1TR5 - chain A; structure by X-ray diffraction, 2.10 A resolution.

== Chain A ==
Name: Thermonuclease
Source organism: Staphylococcus aureus
Notes: EC 3.1.31.1
UniProtKB: P00644 (NUC_STAAU); residues 1-144 here correspond to UniProt positions 83-226 (UniProt number = residue number + 82)
Sequence (138 residues; row label = number of the first residue in the row; note: 6 numbers in that range are skipped by the numbering (no residue carries them; nothing is unmodelled there)):
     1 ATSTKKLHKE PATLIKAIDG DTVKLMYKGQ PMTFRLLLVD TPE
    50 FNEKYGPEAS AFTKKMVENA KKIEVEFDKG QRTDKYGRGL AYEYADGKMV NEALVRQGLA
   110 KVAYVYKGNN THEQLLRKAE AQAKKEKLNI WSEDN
Disordered / not traced: 1-5, 142-144
Sequence notes: engineered mutation Phe50 (Gly132 in P00644), Asn51 (Val133 in P00644), Glu92 (Ile174 in P00644), Gly117 (Pro199 in P00644), Leu124 (His206 in P00644), Ala128 (Ser210 in P00644)
Curated features (UniProtKB/Swiss-Prot):
  - active site: Arg35, Glu43, Arg87
  - binding site (Ca(2+)): Asp21, Asp40, Thr41
Bound ions: Ca2+: Asp21, Asp40, Thr41, Glu43 (together with thymidine-3',5'-diphosphate)
Ligand contacts: thymidine-3',5'-diphosphate (THP): Asp21, Thr22, Arg35, Leu36, Leu37, Asp40, Asp83, Lys84, Tyr85, Arg87, Leu89, Tyr113, Tyr115

== Summary ==
Chain A binds thymidine-3',5'-diphosphate. The Ca2+ site is built by Asp21, Asp40, Thr41 and Glu43. UniProt
lists 3 active-site residues and 3 Ca2+-binding residues.
Chain A is Thermonuclease (Staphylococcus aureus); the structure, Room temperature structure of Staphylococcal
nuclease variant truncated Delta+PHS I92E, was determined by X-ray diffraction together with 1TQO and 1TT2
from the same study.
